Entry 2RMB (X-ray diffraction, 2.10 A resolution); this record covers chains G and I of the 20 polymer chains in the assembly.

Chain G (and I):
Name: Peptidyl-prolyl cis-trans isomerase
Organism: Homo sapiens
Notes: EC 5.2.1.8; chain I of this document is another copy of the same molecule, construct and numbering; everything in this record applies to it too
Reference sequence: P62937 (PPIA_HUMAN); residues 2-165 here correspond to UniProt positions 1-164 (UniProt number = residue number - 1)
Amino-acid sequence (165 residues; row label = number of the first residue in the row):
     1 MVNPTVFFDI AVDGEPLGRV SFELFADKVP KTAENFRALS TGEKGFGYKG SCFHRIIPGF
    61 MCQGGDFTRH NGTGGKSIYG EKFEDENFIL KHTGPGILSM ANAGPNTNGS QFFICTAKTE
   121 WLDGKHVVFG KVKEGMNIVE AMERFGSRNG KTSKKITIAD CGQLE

How chain G and chain I interact:
Pairs across the interface (12; chain G residue first):
  M1(G) - I57(I)  hydrophobic
  M1(G) - P58(I)
  M1(G) - G59(I)  hydrogen bond (backbone-backbone)
  M1(G) - F60(I)
  A26(G) - W121(I)
  D27(G) - E120(I)
  D27(G) - W121(I)
  K28(G) - E120(I)  salt bridge
  K28(G) - W121(I)
  P30(G) - W121(I)
  E34(G) - R148(I)  salt bridge
  R37(G) - R148(I)
Also at the interface, not in a pair above, chain G (8 interface residues in all): I89
Also at the interface, not in a pair above, chain I (8 interface residues in all): A117

In short:
Chain G and chain I each contribute 8 residues to their interface; the contacts include 1 hydrogen bond and 2
salt bridges. Among the polar pairs are K28(G)-E120(I), E34(G)-R148(I) and M1(G)-G59(I).
Both chains are Peptidyl-prolyl cis-trans isomerase (Homo sapiens). Entry 2RMB (Crystal structures of
cyclophilin A complexed with cyclosporin A and N-methyl-4-[(E)-2-butenyl]-4,4-dimethylthreonine cyclosporin A)
was determined by X-ray diffraction (same publication as 2RMA).
